7Q4M - chains B and D of the 10 polymer chains in the assembly; structure by electron microscopy, 2.80 A resolution.

# Chain B (and D)
Name: Amyloid-beta precursor protein
Source organism: Homo sapiens
Notes: chain D of this document is another copy of the same molecule, construct and numbering; everything in this record applies to it too
UniProt: P05067 (A4_HUMAN); residues 1-42 here correspond to UniProt positions 672-713 (UniProt number = residue number + 671)
Amino-acid sequence (42 residues; each row starts with the number of its first residue):
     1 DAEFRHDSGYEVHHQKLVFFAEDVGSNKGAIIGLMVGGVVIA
Disordered / not traced: 1-11

# Chain B / chain D interface
Residue-residue contacts - 64 pairs, chain B then chain D:
  Val12(B) - Val12(D)
  Val12(B) - His13(D)  hydrogen bond (backbone-backbone)
  His13(B) - His13(D)  hydrogen bond (side chain-backbone)
  His14(B) - His13(D)  hydrogen bond (backbone-backbone)
  His14(B) - His14(D)
  His14(B) - Gln15(D)  hydrogen bond (backbone-backbone)
  His14(B) - Leu17(D)
  Gln15(B) - Gln15(D)
  Lys16(B) - Gln15(D)  hydrogen bond (backbone-backbone)
  Lys16(B) - Lys16(D)  hydrogen bond (backbone-backbone)
  Leu17(B) - Lys16(D)
  Leu17(B) - Leu17(D)  hydrogen bond (backbone-backbone)
  Val18(B) - Leu17(D)  hydrogen bond (backbone-backbone)
  Val18(B) - Val18(D)
  Val18(B) - Phe19(D)  hydrogen bond (backbone-backbone)
  Phe19(B) - Phe19(D)  hydrophobic
  Phe20(B) - Phe19(D)  hydrogen bond (backbone-backbone)
  Phe20(B) - Phe20(D)  hydrophobic
  Phe20(B) - Ala21(D)  hydrogen bond (backbone-backbone)
  Ala21(B) - Glu22(D)
  Glu22(B) - Glu22(D)
  Asp23(B) - Glu22(D)
  Asp23(B) - Asp23(D)
  Val24(B) - Asp23(D)  hydrogen bond (backbone-backbone)
  Val24(B) - Val24(D)
  Val24(B) - Gly25(D)  hydrogen bond (backbone-backbone)
  Gly25(B) - Gly25(D)  hydrogen bond (backbone-backbone)
  Gly25(B) - Ser26(D)  hydrogen bond (backbone-backbone)
  Ser26(B) - Ser26(D)
  Asn27(B) - Ser26(D)  hydrogen bond (backbone-backbone)
  Asn27(B) - Asn27(D)  hydrogen bond
  Asn27(B) - Lys28(D)  hydrogen bond (backbone-backbone)
  Asn27(B) - Gly29(D)  hydrogen bond (backbone-backbone)
  Asn27(B) - Ala30(D)
  Asn27(B) - Ile31(D)
  Gly29(B) - Gly29(D)
  Gly29(B) - Ala30(D)  hydrogen bond (backbone-backbone)
  Ala30(B) - Ala30(D)
  Ile31(B) - Ala30(D)  hydrogen bond (backbone-backbone)
  Ile31(B) - Ile31(D)
  Ile31(B) - Ile32(D)  hydrogen bond (backbone-backbone)
  Ile32(B) - Ile32(D)
  Gly33(B) - Val18(D)
  Gly33(B) - Ile32(D)  hydrogen bond (backbone-backbone)
  Gly33(B) - Gly33(D)
  Leu34(B) - Gly33(D)  hydrogen bond (backbone-backbone)
  Leu34(B) - Leu34(D)
  Leu34(B) - Met35(D)  hydrogen bond (backbone-backbone)
  Met35(B) - Met35(D)  hydrophobic
  Val36(B) - Met35(D)  hydrogen bond (backbone-backbone)
  Gly37(B) - Met35(D)  hydrogen bond (backbone-backbone)
  Gly37(B) - Val36(D)
  Gly37(B) - Gly37(D)  hydrogen bond (backbone-backbone)
  Gly38(B) - Val36(D)
  Gly38(B) - Gly37(D)
  Gly38(B) - Gly38(D)
  Val39(B) - Gly38(D)  hydrogen bond (backbone-backbone)
  Val39(B) - Val39(D)
  Val39(B) - Val40(D)  hydrogen bond (backbone-backbone)
  Val40(B) - Met35(D)  hydrophobic
  Val40(B) - Val40(D)
  Ile41(B) - Val40(D)  hydrogen bond (backbone-backbone)
  Ile41(B) - Ile41(D)
  Ile41(B) - Ala42(D)  hydrogen bond (backbone-backbone)
Also at the interface, not in a pair above, chain B (31 interface residues in all): Lys28, Ala42

# Summary
Chain B and chain D each contribute 31 residues to their interface; the contacts include 32 hydrogen bonds.
Polar contacts include His13(B)-His13(D), Asn27(B)-Asn27(D) and Val12(B)-His13(D).
Both chains are Amyloid-beta precursor protein (Homo sapiens). Entry 7Q4M (Type II beta-amyloid 42 Filaments
from Human Brain) was determined by electron microscopy, deposited together with 7Q4B.
